PDB entry 4J3O | X-ray diffraction, 3.80 A resolution | chains F and D of the 5 polymer chains in the assembly

== Chain F ==
Name: Protein FimF
Source organism: Escherichia coli
Reference sequence: P08189 (FIMF_ECOLI); residues 1-154 here correspond to UniProt positions 23-176 (UniProt number = residue number + 22)
Chain sequence (154 residues; numbered 1 to 154; the number before each row is that of its first residue):
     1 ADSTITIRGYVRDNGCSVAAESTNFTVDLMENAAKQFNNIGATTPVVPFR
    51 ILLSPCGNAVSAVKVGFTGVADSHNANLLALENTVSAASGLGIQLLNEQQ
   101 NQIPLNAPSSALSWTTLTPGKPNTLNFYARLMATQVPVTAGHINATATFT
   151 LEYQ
Disulfides: Cys16-Cys56
UniProt features mapped onto this chain:
  - site: Tyr153 (Required for stability and transport)

== Chain D ==
Name: Outer membrane usher protein FimD
Source organism: Escherichia coli
Reference sequence: P30130 (FIMD_ECOLI); residues 1-833 here correspond to UniProt positions 46-878 (UniProt number = residue number + 45)
Chain sequence (843 residues; each row starts with the number of its first residue):
     1 DLYFNPRFLADDPQAVADLSRFENGQELPPGTYRVDIYLNNGYMATRDVT
    51 FNTGDSEQGIVPCLTRAQLASMGLNTASVAGMNLLADDACVPLTTMVQDA
   101 TAHLDVGQQRLNLTIPQAFMSNRARGYIPPELWDPGINAGLLNYNFSGNS
   151 VQNRIGGNSHYAYLNLQSGLNIGAWRLRDNTTWSYNSSDRSSGSKNKWQH
   201 INTWLERDIIPLRSRLTLGDGYTQGDIFDGINFRGAQLASDDNMLPDSQR
   251 GFAPVIHGIARGTAQVTIKQNGYDIYNSTVPPGPFTINDIYAAGNSGDLQ
   301 VTIKEADGSTQIFTVPYSSVPLLQREGHTRYSITAGEYRSGNAQQEKPRF
   351 FQSTLLHGLPAGWTIYGGTQLADRYRAFNFGIGKNMGALGALSVDMTQAN
   401 STLPDDSQHDGQSVRFLYNKSLNESGTNIQLVGYRYSTSGYFNFADTTYS
   451 RMNGYNIETQDGVIQVKPKFTDYYNLAYNKRGKLQLTVTQQLGRTSTLYL
   501 SGSHQTYWGTSNVDEQFQAGLNTAFEDINWTLSYSLTKNAWQKGRDQMLA
   551 LNVNIPFSHWLRSDSKSQWRHASASYSMSHDLNGRMTNLAGVYGTLLEDN
   601 NLSYSVQTGYAGGGDGNSGSTGYATLNYRGGYGNANIGYSHSDDIKQLYY
   651 GVSGGVLAHANGVTLGQPLNDTVVLVKAPGAKDAKVENQTGVRTDWRGYA
   701 VLPYATEYRENRVALDTNTLADNVDLDNAVANVVPTRGAIVRAEFKARVG
   751 IKLLMTLTHNNKPLPFGAMVTSESSQSSGIVADNGQVYLSGMPLAGKVQV
   801 KWGEEENAHCVANYQLPPESQQQLLTQLSAECRSAWSHPQFEK
Not modelled in the structure: 1-25, 188-195, 454-473, 805-807, 835-843
Construct notes: conflict Pro348 (Thr393 in P30130); expression tag (834-843)
Disulfides: Cys63-Cys90, Cys810-Cys832

== Interface between chain F and chain D ==
Pairs across the interface (6):
  Ala1(F) with Asn552(D); Ser575(D)
  Thr4(F) with Tyr593(D), hydrogen bond
  Thr6(F) with Tyr593(D)
  Arg8(F) with His571(D); Asn600(D), hydrogen bond
Other interface residues (no listed pair), chain D (7 interface residues in all): Ser577, Thr595

== In short ==
4 residues of chain F face 7 of chain D across their interface, with 2 hydrogen bonds. Polar pairs include
Thr4(F)-Tyr593(D) and Arg8(F)-Asn600(D).
Here chain F is Protein FimF and chain D is Outer membrane usher protein FimD, both from Escherichia coli.
Entry 4J3O (Crystal structure of the FimD usher traversed by the pilus tip complex assembly composed of
FimC:FimF:FimG:FimH) was determined by X-ray diffraction.
